PDB entry 6Y78 | X-ray diffraction, 1.70 A resolution | chain A

== Chain A ==
Name: Galectin-3
Source organism: Homo sapiens
UniProtKB: P17931 (LEG3_HUMAN); residues 113-250 here = UniProt positions 113-250
Sequence (138 residues; each row starts with the number of its first residue):
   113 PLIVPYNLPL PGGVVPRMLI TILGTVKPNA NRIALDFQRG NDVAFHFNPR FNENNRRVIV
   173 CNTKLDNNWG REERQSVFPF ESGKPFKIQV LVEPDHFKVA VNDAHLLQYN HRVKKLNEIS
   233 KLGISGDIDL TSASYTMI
Swiss-Prot annotation at these positions:
  - motif: K226 to D241 (Nuclear export signal)
  - binding site (a beta-D-galactoside): W181 to Q187
  - modified residue: S188 (Phosphoserine)

== In short ==
UniProt lists 7 beta-D-galactoside-binding residues.
Chain A is Galectin-3 (Homo sapiens); the structure, Structure of galectin-3C in complex with lactose, was
determined by X-ray diffraction (same publication as 6Y4C).
